Entry 6VBW (electron microscopy, 3.20 A resolution); this record covers chains K and B of the 13 polymer chains in the assembly.

== Chain K ==
Molecule: 61-nt RNA strand
Sequence (61 nucleotides; row label = number of the first residue in the row):
     1 CUGAUAACUU ACAGGACGCU UUGGCUUCAU UGCUUUUCAG GUGAACUGCC GAGUAGGUAG
    61 A

== Chain B ==
Molecule: Cas7
From: Vibrio cholerae
Sequence (352 residues; row label = number of the first residue in the row):
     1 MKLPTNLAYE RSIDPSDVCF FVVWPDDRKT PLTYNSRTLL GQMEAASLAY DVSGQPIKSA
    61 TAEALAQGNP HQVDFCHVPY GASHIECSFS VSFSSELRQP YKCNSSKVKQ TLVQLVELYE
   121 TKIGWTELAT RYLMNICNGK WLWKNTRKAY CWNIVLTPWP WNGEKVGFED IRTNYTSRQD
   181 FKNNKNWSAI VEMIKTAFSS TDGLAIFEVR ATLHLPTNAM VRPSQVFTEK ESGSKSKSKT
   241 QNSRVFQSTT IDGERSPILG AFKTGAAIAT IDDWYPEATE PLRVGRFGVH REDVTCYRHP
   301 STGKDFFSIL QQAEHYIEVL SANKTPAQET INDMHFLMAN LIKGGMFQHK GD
Unresolved in the structure: 230-240, 350-352

== Interface between chain K and chain B ==
Residue-residue contacts (39):
  U2(K) with Tyr-101(B), phosphate contact
  A4(K) with Tyr-101(B), hydrogen bond to the sugar; Lys-102(B), base contact
  U5(K) with Ala-8(B), base contact; Tyr-9(B), hydrogen bond to the sugar; Glu-10(B), sugar contact; Tyr-101(B), sugar contact
  A6(K) with Arg-11(B), phosphate contact; Lys-343(B), phosphate contact; Gly-344(B), sugar contact; Gly-345(B), hydrogen bond to the sugar; Met-346(B), base contact
  A7(K) with Arg-11(B), salt bridge to the phosphate; Phe-262(B), sugar contact; Arg-283(B), salt bridge to the phosphate
  C8(K) with Trp-143(B), base contact; Phe-262(B), sugar contact; Lys-263(B), hydrogen bond to the base; Ala-266(B), base contact; Arg-283(B), salt bridge to the phosphate; Arg-291(B), hydrogen bond to the base
  U9(K) with Gln-225(B), sugar contact; Val-226(B), base contact; Phe-227(B), base contact; Gln-247(B), phosphate contact; Lys-263(B), phosphate contact
  U10(K) with Ser-224(B), phosphate contact; Gln-225(B), sugar contact; Lys-263(B), salt bridge to the phosphate
  A11(K) with Lys-144(B), salt bridge to the phosphate; Gln-225(B), hydrogen bond to the phosphate
  A13(K) with Leu-39(B), sugar contact; Gly-41(B), base contact; His-71(B), base contact
  G14(K) with Leu-40(B), sugar contact; Gly-41(B), phosphate contact; Gln-42(B), hydrogen bond to the phosphate
  G15(K) with Leu-39(B), phosphate contact; Leu-40(B), hydrogen bond to the phosphate
Interface residues without a listed pair, chain K (13 interface residues in all): C12
Interface residues without a listed pair, chain B (29 interface residues in all): Thr-228, Ser-243

== Overview ==
The interface between chain K and chain B involves 13 residues on one side and 29 on the other, with 8
hydrogen bonds and 5 salt bridges. Polar pairs include C8(K)/Lys-263(B), C8(K)/Arg-291(B) and
A4(K)/Tyr-101(B).
Chain K is a 61-nt RNA strand and chain B is Cas7 (Vibrio cholerae); the structure, Cryo-EM structure of
Cascade-TniQ-dsDNA ternary complex, was determined by electron microscopy (same publication as 6V9Q).
